7H22 - chains A and B; structure by X-ray diffraction, 1.55 A resolution.

Chain A:
Name: Serine protease subunit NS2B
Organism: Zika virus
Reference sequence: Q32ZE1 (POLG_ZIKV); residues 46-89 here correspond to UniProt positions 1414-1457 (UniProt number = residue number + 1368)
Chain sequence (46 residues; row label = number of the first residue in the row):
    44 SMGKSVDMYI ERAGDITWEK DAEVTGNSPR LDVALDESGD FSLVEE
Unresolved in the structure: 44-49, 89
Construct notes: expression tag (44-45)

Chain B:
Name: Serine protease NS3
Organism: Zika virus
Notes: EC 3.4.21.91, 3.6.1.15, 3.6.4.13
Reference sequence: Q32ZE1 (POLG_ZIKV); residues 11-177 here correspond to UniProt positions 1509-1675 (UniProt number = residue number + 1498)
Chain sequence (168 residues; numbered 10 to 177; the number before each row is that of its first residue):
    10 MKEVKKGETT DGVYRVMTRR LLGSTQVGVG VMQEGVFHTM WHVTKGAALR SGEGRLDPYW
    70 GDVKQDLVSY CGPWKLDAAW DGLSEVQLLA VPPGERAKNI QTLPGIFKTK DGDIGAVALD
   130 YPAGTSGSPI LDKCGRVIGL YGNGVVIKNG SYVSAITQGK REEETPVE
Unresolved in the structure: 10-15, 172-177
Construct notes: initiating methionine (10); conflict Lys107 (Arg1605 in Q32ZE1)
Small-molecule neighbours: Z1102357527 (YX6; N-[(3R)-6-oxopiperidin-3-yl]-1,3-thiazole-4-carboxamide): Tyr130, Pro131, Ala132, Thr134, Ser135, Tyr150, Gly151, Val155, Tyr161
Curated features (UniProtKB/Swiss-Prot):
  - active site (Charge relay system): His51, Asp75, Ser135

Interface between chain A and chain B:
Contacting residue pairs (92; chain A residue first):
  Met51(A) - Met26(B)
  Met51(A) - Val36(B)  hydrophobic
  Met51(A) - Val52(B)
  Met51(A) - Thr53(B)
  Met51(A) - Leu58(B)  hydrophobic
  Met51(A) - Arg59(B)  hydrogen bond (backbone-backbone)
  Tyr52(A) - Arg24(B)
  Tyr52(A) - Val25(B)
  Tyr52(A) - Met26(B)  hydrogen bond (backbone-backbone)
  Tyr52(A) - Arg28(B)  hydrogen bond
  Tyr52(A) - Ser33(B)  hydrogen bond
  Tyr52(A) - Arg59(B)
  Ile53(A) - Tyr23(B)  hydrophobic
  Ile53(A) - Arg24(B)
  Ile53(A) - Met41(B)  hydrophobic
  Ile53(A) - Phe46(B)  hydrophobic
  Ile53(A) - Arg59(B)  hydrogen bond (backbone-backbone)
  Ile53(A) - Ser60(B)
  Ile53(A) - Leu65(B)  hydrophobic
  Glu54(A) - Tyr23(B)
  Glu54(A) - Arg24(B)  hydrogen bond (backbone-backbone)
  Arg55(A) - Glu17(B)
  Arg55(A) - Asp20(B)  hydrogen bond (side chain-backbone)
  Arg55(A) - Val22(B)
  Arg55(A) - Tyr23(B)
  Ala56(A) - Val22(B)  hydrogen bond (backbone-backbone)
  Ala56(A) - Val100(B)  hydrophobic
  Ala56(A) - Ala106(B)
  Gly57(A) - Gly21(B)
  Gly57(A) - Val22(B)  hydrogen bond (backbone-backbone)
  Asp58(A) - Leu98(B)
  Ile59(A) - Gly21(B)
  Ile59(A) - Val22(B)
  Ile59(A) - Val40(B)  hydrophobic
  Ile59(A) - Leu98(B)  hydrophobic
  Ile59(A) - Leu140(B)  hydrophobic
  Ile59(A) - Gly144(B)
  Ile59(A) - Val146(B)  hydrophobic
  Thr60(A) - Asn108(B)  hydrogen bond (backbone-side chain)
  Thr60(A) - Leu140(B)
  Trp61(A) - Glu94(B)
  Trp61(A) - Val95(B)
  Trp61(A) - Gln96(B)
  Trp61(A) - Gln110(B)
  Trp61(A) - Leu140(B)
  Trp61(A) - Asp141(B)
  Trp61(A) - Lys142(B)
  Glu62(A) - Gln96(B)  hydrogen bond (backbone-side chain)
  Glu62(A) - Asn108(B)
  Ala65(A) - Gln96(B)
  Ala65(A) - Asn108(B)
  Glu66(A) - Ile109(B)
  Glu66(A) - Gln110(B)  hydrogen bond (backbone-backbone)
  Val67(A) - Glu94(B)
  Val67(A) - Gln110(B)
  Thr68(A) - Ile109(B)
  Thr68(A) - Gln110(B)  hydrogen bond (backbone-backbone)
  Thr68(A) - Thr111(B)  hydrogen bond (backbone-side chain)
  Thr68(A) - Leu128(B)
  Gly69(A) - Thr111(B)
  Gly69(A) - Ala127(B)
  Asn70(A) - Leu112(B)
  Asn70(A) - Ala127(B)
  Ser71(A) - Leu112(B)  hydrogen bond (side chain-backbone)
  Ser71(A) - Pro113(B)
  Ser71(A) - Gly114(B)
  Pro72(A) - Gly114(B)
  Pro72(A) - Ile115(B)  hydrogen bond (backbone-backbone)
  Pro72(A) - Ala127(B)
  Arg73(A) - Ile115(B)
  Leu74(A) - Ile115(B)  hydrogen bond (backbone-backbone)
  Leu74(A) - Phe116(B)
  Leu74(A) - Lys117(B)  hydrogen bond (backbone-backbone)
  Leu74(A) - Ile156(B)  hydrophobic
  Asp75(A) - Lys117(B)
  Val76(A) - Phe116(B)  hydrophobic
  Val76(A) - Lys117(B)  hydrogen bond (backbone-backbone)
  Val76(A) - Thr118(B)
  Leu78(A) - Lys73(B)
  Asp79(A) - Lys73(B)
  Glu80(A) - Lys73(B)
  Ser81(A) - Val72(B)
  Gly82(A) - Val72(B)
  Gly82(A) - Lys73(B)
  Gly82(A) - Asn152(B)  hydrogen bond (backbone-side chain)
  Phe84(A) - Phe116(B)  hydrophobic
  Phe84(A) - Asn152(B)
  Phe84(A) - Gly153(B)
  Phe84(A) - Val154(B)
  Phe84(A) - Ala164(B)  hydrophobic
  Ser85(A) - Val154(B)
  Leu86(A) - Val154(B)  hydrophobic
Also at the interface, not in a pair above, chain A (33 interface residues in all): Asp50
Also at the interface, not in a pair above, chain B (58 interface residues in all): Thr19, Thr27, Ala57, Ile123, Pro138, Val155, Val162

Summary:
Chain A and chain B form an interface of 33 and 58 residues respectively, with 20 hydrogen bonds. Among the
polar pairs are Tyr52(A)-Arg28(B), Tyr52(A)-Ser33(B) and Arg55(A)-Asp20(B). Bound to chain B: Z1102357527.
Curated annotation (UniProt) lists 3 active-site residues on chain B.
Here chain A is Serine protease subunit NS2B and chain B is Serine protease NS3, both from Zika virus. Entry
7H22 (PanDDA analysis group deposition -- Crystal Structure of ZIKV NS2B-NS3 protease in complex with
Z1102357527) was determined by X-ray diffraction.
